Entry 4UWN (X-ray diffraction, 1.67 A resolution); this record covers chain A.

Chain A:
Name: Lysozyme C
From: Gallus gallus
Notes: EC 3.2.1.17
UniProtKB: P00698 (LYSC_CHICK); residues 1-129 here correspond to UniProt positions 19-147 (UniProt number = residue number + 18)
Sequence (129 residues; row label = number of the first residue in the row):
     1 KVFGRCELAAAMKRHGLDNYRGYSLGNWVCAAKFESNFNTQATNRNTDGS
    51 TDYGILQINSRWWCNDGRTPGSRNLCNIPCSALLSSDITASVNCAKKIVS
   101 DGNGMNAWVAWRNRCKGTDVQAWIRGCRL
Swiss-Prot annotation at these positions:
  - active site: E35, D52
  - binding site (substrate): D101
Disulfides: C6-C127, C30-C115, C64-C80, C76-C94
Ion coordination: ruthenium ion site 1 near H15 (its only coordinating residue here); ruthenium ion site 2: D18 (together with carbon monoxide); ruthenium ion site 3 near D52 (its only coordinating residue here); Na+: S60, C64, S72, R73; ruthenium ion site 4 near D119 (its only coordinating residue here)
Residues lining bound ligands:
  - carbon monoxide (CMO): F3, A11, H15, S86, D87, I88
  - carbon monoxide / ruthenium ion: K13, D18, L25, I124, L129
What the authors report for this chain:
  - ruthenium ion coordination: H15, D18

Overview:
Bound to chain A: carbon monoxide / ruthenium ion and carbon monoxide. S60, C64, S72 and R73 coordinate Na+.
UniProt lists active-site residues E35 and D52 and substrate-binding residue D101. The paper reports ruthenium
ion coordination by H15 and D18.
Chain A is Lysozyme C (Gallus gallus); the structure, Lysozyme soaked with a ruthenium based CORM with a
methione oxide ligand (complex 6b), was determined by X-ray diffraction (same publication as 4UWU and 4UWV).
